PDB entry 7WE7 | electron microscopy, 3.80 A resolution | chains D and G of the 9 polymer chains in the assembly

Chain D:
Molecule: Spike glycoprotein
Organism: Severe acute respiratory syndrome coronavirus 2
UniProt: P0DTC2 (SPIKE_SARS2); aligned to UniProt positions 1-1270 over residues 1-1270 (the alignment contains insertions or deletions, so no single offset holds)
Amino-acid sequence (1270 residues; row label = number of the first residue in the row):
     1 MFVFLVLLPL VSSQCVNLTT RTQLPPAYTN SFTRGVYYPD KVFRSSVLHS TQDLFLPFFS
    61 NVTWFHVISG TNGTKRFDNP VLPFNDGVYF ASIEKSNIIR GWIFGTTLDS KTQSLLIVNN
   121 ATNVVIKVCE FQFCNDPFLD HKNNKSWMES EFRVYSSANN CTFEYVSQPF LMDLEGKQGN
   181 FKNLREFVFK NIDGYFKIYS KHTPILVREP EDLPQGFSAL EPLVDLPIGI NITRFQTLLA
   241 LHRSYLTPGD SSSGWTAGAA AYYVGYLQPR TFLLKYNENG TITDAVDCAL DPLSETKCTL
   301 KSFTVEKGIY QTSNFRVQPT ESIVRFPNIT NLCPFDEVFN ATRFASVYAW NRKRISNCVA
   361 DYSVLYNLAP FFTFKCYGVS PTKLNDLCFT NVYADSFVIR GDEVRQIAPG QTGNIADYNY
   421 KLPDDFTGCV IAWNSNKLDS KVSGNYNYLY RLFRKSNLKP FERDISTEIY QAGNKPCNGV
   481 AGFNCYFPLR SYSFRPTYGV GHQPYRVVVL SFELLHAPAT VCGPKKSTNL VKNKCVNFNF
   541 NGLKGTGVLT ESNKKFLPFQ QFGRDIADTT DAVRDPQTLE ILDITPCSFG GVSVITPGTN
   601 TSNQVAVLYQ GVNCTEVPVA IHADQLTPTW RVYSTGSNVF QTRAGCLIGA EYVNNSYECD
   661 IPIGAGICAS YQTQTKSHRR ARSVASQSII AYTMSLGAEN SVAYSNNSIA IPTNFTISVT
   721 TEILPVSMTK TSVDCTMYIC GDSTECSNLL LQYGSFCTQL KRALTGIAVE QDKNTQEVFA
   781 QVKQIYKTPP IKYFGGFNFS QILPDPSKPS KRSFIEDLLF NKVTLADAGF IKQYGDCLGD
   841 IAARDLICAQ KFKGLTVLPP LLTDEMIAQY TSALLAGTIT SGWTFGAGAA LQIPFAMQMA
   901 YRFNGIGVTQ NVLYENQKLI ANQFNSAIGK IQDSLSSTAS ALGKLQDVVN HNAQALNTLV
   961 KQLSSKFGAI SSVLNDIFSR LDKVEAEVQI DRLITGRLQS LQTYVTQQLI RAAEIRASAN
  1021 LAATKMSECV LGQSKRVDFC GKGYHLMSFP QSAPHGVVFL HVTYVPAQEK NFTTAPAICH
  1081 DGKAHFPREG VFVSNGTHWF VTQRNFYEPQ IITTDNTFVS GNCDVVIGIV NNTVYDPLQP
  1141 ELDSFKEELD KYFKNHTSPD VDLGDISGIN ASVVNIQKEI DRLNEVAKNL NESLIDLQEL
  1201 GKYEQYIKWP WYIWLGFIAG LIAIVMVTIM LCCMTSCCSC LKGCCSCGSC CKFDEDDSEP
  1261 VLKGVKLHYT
Unresolved in the structure: 1-13, 69-74, 241-250, 674-685, 826-845, 1160-1270
Differences from the reference sequence: variant Val67 (Ala in P0DTC2), Ile93 (Thr95 in P0DTC2), Asp140 (Gly142 in P0DTC2), Asp336 (Gly339 in P0DTC2), Leu368 (Ser371 in P0DTC2), Pro370 (Ser373 in P0DTC2), Phe372 (Ser375 in P0DTC2), Asn414 (Lys417 in P0DTC2), Lys437 (Asn440 in P0DTC2), Ser443 (Gly446 in P0DTC2), Asn474 (Ser477 in P0DTC2), Lys475 (Thr478 in P0DTC2), Ala481 (Glu484 in P0DTC2), Arg490 (Gln493 in P0DTC2), Ser493 (Gly496 in P0DTC2), Arg495 (Gln498 in P0DTC2), Tyr498 (Asn501 in P0DTC2), His502 (Tyr505 in P0DTC2), Lys544 (Thr547 in P0DTC2), Gly611 (Asp614 in P0DTC2), Tyr652 (His655 in P0DTC2), Lys676 (Asn679 in P0DTC2), His678 (Pro681 in P0DTC2), Lys761 (Asn764 in P0DTC2), Tyr793 (Asp796 in P0DTC2), Lys853 (Asn856 in P0DTC2), His951 (Gln954 in P0DTC2), Lys966 (Asn969 in P0DTC2), Phe978 (Leu981 in P0DTC2); insertion (209-211)
Disulfides: Cys15-Cys134, Cys129-Cys161, Cys288-Cys298, Cys333-Cys358, Cys376-Cys429, Cys388-Cys522, Cys477-Cys485, Cys614-Cys646, Cys659-Cys668, Cys735-Cys757, Cys740-Cys746, Cys1029-Cys1040, Cys1079-Cys1123
Glycans and other covalent adducts: N-acetylglucosamine (NAG) linked to Asn17, Asn61, Asn143, Asn231, Asn328, Asn600, Asn613, Asn654, Asn706, Asn714, Asn798, Asn1071, Asn1095, Asn1131, Asn1155
Residues lining bound ligands: N-acetylglucosamine (NAG; 2-acetamido-2-deoxy-beta-D-glucopyranose): Asp193, Gly194, Gly229, Ile230, Ile232
Swiss-Prot annotation at these positions:
  - lipidation (S-palmitoyl cysteine): Cys1240, Cys1247, Cys1250
  - glycosylation (N-linked (GlcNAc...) asparagine): Asn17 (complex), Asn61 (hybrid), Asn331 (complex), Asn603 (hybrid)

Chain G:
Molecule: Spike glycoprotein
Organism: Severe acute respiratory syndrome coronavirus 2
UniProt: P0DTC2 (SPIKE_SARS2); aligned to UniProt positions 1-1270 over residues 1-1272 (the alignment contains insertions or deletions, so no single offset holds)
Amino-acid sequence (1270 residues; row label = number of the first residue in the row; note: 2 numbers in that range are skipped by the numbering (no residue carries them; nothing is unmodelled there)):
     1 MFVFLVLLPL VSSQCVNLTT RTQLPPAYTN SFTRGVYYPD KVFRSSVLHS TQDLFLPFFS
    61 NVTWFHVI
    71 SGTNGTKRFD NPVLPFNDGV YFASIEKSNI IRGWIFGTTL DSKTQSLLIV NNATNVVIKV
   131 CEFQFCNDPF LDHKNNKSWM ESEFRVYSSA NNCTFEYVSQ PFLMDLEGKQ GNFKNLREFV
   191 FKNIDGYFKI YSKHTPILVR EPEDLPQGFS ALEPLVDLPI GINITRFQTL LALHRSYLTP
   251 GDSSSGWTAG AAAYYVGYLQ PRTFLLKYNE NGTITDAVDC ALDPLSETKC TLKSFTVEKG
   311 IYQTSNFRVQ PTESIVRFPN ITNLCPFDEV FNATRFASVY AWNRKRISNC VADYSVLYNL
   371 APFFTFKCYG VSPTKLNDLC FTNVYADSFV IRGDEVRQIA PGQTGNIADY NYKLPDDFTG
   431 CVIAWNSNKL DSKVSGNYNY LYRLFRKSNL KPFERDISTE IYQAGNKPCN GVAGFNCYFP
   491 LRSYSFRPTY GVGHQPYRVV VLSFELLHAP ATVCGPKKST NLVKNKCVNF NFNGLKGTGV
   551 LTESNKKFLP FQQFGRDIAD TTDAVRDPQT LEILDITPCS FGGVSVITPG TNTSNQVAVL
   611 YQGVNCTEVP VAIHADQLTP TWRVYSTGSN VFQTRAGCLI GAEYVNNSYE CDIPIGAGIC
   671 ASYQTQTKSH RRARSVASQS IIAYTMSLGA ENSVAYSNNS IAIPTNFTIS VTTEILPVSM
   731 TKTSVDCTMY ICGDSTECSN LLLQYGSFCT QLKRALTGIA VEQDKNTQEV FAQVKQIYKT
   791 PPIKYFGGFN FSQILPDPSK PSKRSFIEDL LFNKVTLADA GFIKQYGDCL GDIAARDLIC
   851 AQKFKGLTVL PPLLTDEMIA QYTSALLAGT ITSGWTFGAG AALQIPFAMQ MAYRFNGIGV
   911 TQNVLYENQK LIANQFNSAI GKIQDSLSST ASALGKLQDV VNHNAQALNT LVKQLSSKFG
   971 AISSVLNDIF SRLDKVEAEV QIDRLITGRL QSLQTYVTQQ LIRAAEIRAS ANLAATKMSE
  1031 CVLGQSKRVD FCGKGYHLMS FPQSAPHGVV FLHVTYVPAQ EKNFTTAPAI CHDGKAHFPR
  1091 EGVFVSNGTH WFVTQRNFYE PQIITTDNTF VSGNCDVVIG IVNNTVYDPL QPELDSFKEE
  1151 LDKYFKNHTS PDVDLGDISG INASVVNIQK EIDRLNEVAK NLNESLIDLQ ELGKYEQYIK
  1211 WPWYIWLGFI AGLIAIVMVT IMLCCMTSCC SCLKGCCSCG SCCKFDEDDS EPVLKGVKLH
  1271 YT
Unresolved in the structure: 1-13, 71-76, 243-252, 676-687, 828-847, 1162-1272
Differences from the reference sequence: variant Val67 (Ala in P0DTC2), Ile95 (Thr in P0DTC2), Asp142 (Gly in P0DTC2), Asp338 (Gly339 in P0DTC2), Leu370 (Ser371 in P0DTC2), Pro372 (Ser373 in P0DTC2), Phe374 (Ser375 in P0DTC2), Asn416 (Lys417 in P0DTC2), Lys439 (Asn440 in P0DTC2), Ser445 (Gly446 in P0DTC2), Asn476 (Ser477 in P0DTC2), Lys477 (Thr478 in P0DTC2), Ala483 (Glu484 in P0DTC2), Arg492 (Gln493 in P0DTC2), Ser495 (Gly496 in P0DTC2), Arg497 (Gln498 in P0DTC2), Tyr500 (Asn501 in P0DTC2), His504 (Tyr505 in P0DTC2), Lys546 (Thr547 in P0DTC2), Gly613 (Asp614 in P0DTC2), Tyr654 (His655 in P0DTC2), Lys678 (Asn679 in P0DTC2), His680 (Pro681 in P0DTC2), Lys763 (Asn764 in P0DTC2), Tyr795 (Asp796 in P0DTC2), Lys855 (Asn856 in P0DTC2), His953 (Gln954 in P0DTC2), Lys968 (Asn969 in P0DTC2), Phe980 (Leu981 in P0DTC2); insertion (211-213)
Disulfides: Cys15-Cys136, Cys131-Cys163, Cys290-Cys300, Cys335-Cys360, Cys378-Cys431, Cys390-Cys524, Cys479-Cys487, Cys616-Cys648, Cys661-Cys670, Cys737-Cys759, Cys742-Cys748, Cys1031-Cys1042, Cys1081-Cys1125
Glycans and other covalent adducts: N-acetylglucosamine (NAG) linked to Asn17, Asn61, Asn125, Asn145, Asn233, Asn602, Asn615, Asn656, Asn708, Asn716, Asn800, Asn1097, Asn1133, Asn1157
Swiss-Prot annotation at these positions:
  - lipidation (S-palmitoyl cysteine): Cys1242, Cys1249, Cys1252
  - glycosylation (N-linked (GlcNAc...) asparagine): Asn17 (complex), Asn61 (hybrid), Asn333 (complex), Asn605 (hybrid)
What the authors report for this chain:
  - mutagenesis - G446S: decreased binding to XGv289 (proposed by the authors, not directly observed)

Chain D / chain G interface:
Residue-residue contacts (152):
  Gln311(D) - Ser734(G)
  Gln311(D) - Thr767(G)  hydrogen bond
  Asn314(D) - Asp736(G)  hydrogen bond
  Arg316(D) - Met739(G)
  Arg354(D) - Pro229(G)  hydrogen bond (side chain-backbone)
  Gly378(D) - Arg982(G)
  Val379(D) - Arg982(G)
  Ser380(D) - Arg982(G)  hydrogen bond (backbone-backbone)
  Ser380(D) - Asp984(G)
  Lys383(D) - Phe980(G)
  Lys383(D) - Ser981(G)
  Lys383(D) - Arg982(G)
  Lys383(D) - Leu983(G)  hydrogen bond (side chain-backbone)
  Lys383(D) - Asp984(G)
  Lys383(D) - Lys985(G)
  Asn391(D) - Tyr197(G)  hydrogen bond
  Phe453(D) - Ser382(G)
  Phe453(D) - Pro383(G)  hydrophobic
  Phe453(D) - Thr384(G)
  Ala472(D) - Tyr368(G)
  Ala472(D) - Thr384(G)
  Gly473(D) - Tyr368(G)  hydrogen bond (backbone-side chain)
  Lys475(D) - Asn369(G)
  Phe483(D) - Tyr368(G)
  Phe483(D) - Asn369(G)
  Phe483(D) - Leu370(G)
  Asn484(D) - Tyr368(G)  hydrogen bond (backbone-side chain)
  Leu514(D) - Arg982(G)
  Leu515(D) - Asp978(G)
  His516(D) - Asp40(G)
  Lys544(D) - Asn977(G)  hydrogen bond (backbone-side chain)
  Gly545(D) - Asp744(G)
  Gly545(D) - Asn977(G)
  Thr546(D) - Asp744(G)  hydrogen bond (backbone-side chain)
  Lys554(D) - Phe43(G)
  Lys554(D) - Ser45(G)
  Lys555(D) - Phe43(G)
  Phe556(D) - Phe43(G)  hydrophobic
  Phe559(D) - Lys41(G)
  Phe559(D) - Pro224(G)
  Gln560(D) - Phe43(G)
  Phe562(D) - Val42(G)
  Phe562(D) - Phe43(G)  hydrogen bond (backbone-backbone)
  Arg564(D) - Val42(G)
  Arg564(D) - Phe43(G)  hydrogen bond (backbone-backbone)
  Asp565(D) - Gln852(G)  hydrogen bond
  Ile566(D) - Val47(G)  hydrophobic
  Ile566(D) - Gln852(G)
  Ile566(D) - Lys963(G)
  Ala567(D) - Gln852(G)
  Ala567(D) - Lys855(G)
  Ala567(D) - Leu965(G)
  Asp568(D) - Ser966(G)
  Thr569(D) - Lys855(G)
  Thr585(D) - Phe854(G)
  Pro586(D) - Phe854(G)  hydrophobic
  Phe589(D) - Met739(G)  hydrophobic
  Phe589(D) - Phe854(G)
  Gln610(D) - Leu860(G)
  Ala644(D) - Pro861(G)  hydrophobic
  Pro662(D) - Leu863(G)  hydrophobic
  Ala665(D) - Pro862(G)  hydrogen bond (backbone-backbone)
  Ala665(D) - Leu863(G)
  Ala665(D) - Thr865(G)  hydrogen bond (backbone-side chain)
  Gly666(D) - Leu863(G)  hydrogen bond (backbone-backbone)
  Gly666(D) - Thr865(G)  hydrogen bond (backbone-side chain)
  Met694(D) - Met868(G)  hydrophobic
  Leu696(D) - Lys785(G)
  Leu696(D) - Ile787(G)
  Leu696(D) - Met868(G)
  Leu696(D) - Gln871(G)
  Leu696(D) - Tyr872(G)
  Gly697(D) - Lys785(G)
  Ala698(D) - Ile787(G)
  Glu699(D) - Ile787(G)
  Glu699(D) - Lys789(G)
  Asn700(D) - Gln786(G)  hydrogen bond
  Asn700(D) - Ile787(G)  hydrogen bond (backbone-backbone)
  Asn700(D) - Tyr788(G)
  Asn700(D) - Lys789(G)
  Ser701(D) - Lys789(G)
  Val702(D) - Tyr788(G)  hydrophobic
  Val702(D) - Gln894(G)
  Tyr704(D) - Pro791(G)  hydrophobic
  Tyr704(D) - Tyr795(G)  hydrogen bond (side chain-backbone)
  Tyr704(D) - Phe796(G)  hydrophobic
  Tyr704(D) - Thr882(G)
  Tyr704(D) - Pro896(G)  hydrophobic
  Tyr704(D) - Phe897(G)
  Ser705(D) - Pro896(G)
  Asn706(D) - Tyr795(G)
  Asn706(D) - Pro896(G)
  Ser708(D) - Gln894(G)
  Ser708(D) - Pro896(G)
  Ile709(D) - Gln894(G)
  Ile709(D) - Ile895(G)  hydrophobic
  Ala710(D) - Leu893(G)
  Ala710(D) - Gln894(G)  hydrogen bond (backbone-backbone)
  Pro712(D) - Leu893(G)
  Gln954(D) - Arg764(G)  hydrogen bond
  Ser965(D) - Gln754(G)
  Ser965(D) - Tyr755(G)
  Ser965(D) - Gly756(G)
  Lys966(D) - Gln754(G)  hydrogen bond (backbone-backbone)
  Phe967(D) - Gln754(G)  hydrogen bond (backbone-backbone)
  Phe967(D) - Tyr755(G)  hydrophobic
  Gly968(D) - Gln754(G)
  Arg992(D) - Asp993(G)  salt bridge
  Thr1003(D) - Gln761(G)
  Thr1003(D) - Gln1004(G)
  Thr1006(D) - Thr1008(G)
  Ile1010(D) - Leu1011(G)  hydrophobic
  Ile1010(D) - Ile1012(G)  hydrophobic
  Arg1011(D) - Arg764(G)
  Glu1014(D) - Arg1018(G)
  Arg1036(D) - Thr1026(G)
  Arg1036(D) - Glu1030(G)  salt bridge
  Arg1036(D) - Arg1038(G)
  Val1037(D) - Ser1029(G)  hydrogen bond (backbone-side chain)
  Asp1038(D) - Ser1029(G)  hydrogen bond (backbone-side chain)
  Gly1043(D) - Ala889(G)
  Val1065(D) - Ala889(G)
  Glu1069(D) - Ala891(G)
  Glu1069(D) - Ala892(G)
  Glu1069(D) - Leu893(G)
  Thr1074(D) - Met899(G)
  Ala1075(D) - Met899(G)
  Pro1076(D) - Met899(G)  hydrophobic
  Pro1076(D) - Tyr916(G)
  Phe1086(D) - Asn913(G)
  Phe1086(D) - Tyr916(G)  hydrophobic
  Pro1087(D) - Gln912(G)  hydrogen bond (backbone-side chain)
  Val1091(D) - Met899(G)  hydrophobic
  Val1091(D) - Tyr903(G)
  Arg1104(D) - Tyr903(G)
  Arg1104(D) - Asn906(G)
  Ser1120(D) - Asn913(G)  hydrogen bond
  Ser1120(D) - Glu917(G)
  Val1125(D) - Glu917(G)
  Val1126(D) - Tyr916(G)  hydrophobic
  Ile1127(D) - Gln919(G)
  Leu1138(D) - Glu1143(G)
  Leu1142(D) - Glu1143(G)
  Leu1142(D) - Phe1147(G)  hydrophobic
  Lys1146(D) - Phe1147(G)
  Lys1146(D) - Leu1151(G)
  Leu1149(D) - Leu1151(G)  hydrophobic
  Phe1153(D) - Leu1151(G)  hydrophobic
  Phe1153(D) - Tyr1154(G)  hydrophobic
  Phe1153(D) - Phe1155(G)  hydrophobic
  His1156(D) - His1158(G)
  Thr1157(D) - His1158(G)
Other interface residues (no listed pair), chain D (114 interface residues in all): Arg352, Leu387, Tyr393, Arg463, Cys485, Gln561, Gly563, Arg643, Glu658, Gly664, Ala703, Asn707, Gln962, Gln999, Gln1007, Phe1039, Lys1042, Tyr1044, Pro1066, Gly1090, Phe1118, Gly1121, Gln1139
Other interface residues (no listed pair), chain G (104 interface residues in all): Arg44, Glu223, Gly231, Ala371, Phe373, Ile849, Leu864, Thr886, Gly888, Thr911, Val962, Ile972, Ala1015, Leu1033, Gly1034, Glu1110

In short:
114 residues of chain D and 104 residues of chain G are in contact, with 28 hydrogen bonds and 2 salt bridges.
Among the polar pairs are Arg992(D)-Asp993(G), Arg1036(D)-Glu1030(G) and Gln311(D)-Thr767(G). Bound to chain
D: N-acetylglucosamine. The paper reports that G446S of chain G reduces binding to XGv289.
Both chains are Spike glycoprotein (Severe acute respiratory syndrome coronavirus 2). Entry 7WE7 (SARS-CoV-2
Omicron variant spike protein in complex with Fab XGv282) was determined by electron microscopy together with
7WE8, 7WE9, 7WEA, 7WEB, 7WEC, 7WED and 3 further entries from the same study.
